PDB entry 5O3R | X-ray diffraction, 1.90 A resolution | chains B and C of the 3 polymer chains in the assembly

== Chain B (and C) ==
Name: Membrane-associated protein slr1513
From: Synechocystis sp. PCC 6803
Notes: chain C of this document is another copy of the same molecule, construct and numbering; everything in this record applies to it too
Reference sequence: P73954 (Y1513_SYNY3); residue numbers follow UniProt; this construct covers 1-110
Sequence (120 residues; each row starts with the number of its first residue):
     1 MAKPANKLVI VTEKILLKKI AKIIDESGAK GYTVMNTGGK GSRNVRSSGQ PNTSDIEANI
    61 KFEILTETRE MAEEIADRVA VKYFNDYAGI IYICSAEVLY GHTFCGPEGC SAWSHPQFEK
Not modelled in the structure: 1, 42-53, 115-120 (chain C: 1, 42-55, 115-120)
Disulfides: C105-C110
Construct notes: expression tag (111-120)
Small-molecule neighbours:
  - adenosine monophosphate (AMP), molecule 1: V11, G38, G39, K40, G41, N59, Y87, A88, G89, I90
  - adenosine monophosphate (AMP), molecule 2: K30, G31, Y32, T33, E63, I64, L65, H102, T103, F104

== Interface between chain B and chain C ==
Pairs across the interface - 39 pairs, chain B then chain C:
  V11(B) with T33(C)
  M35(B) with M35(C), hydrophobic
  N36(B) with M35(C)
  T37(B) with T33(C); V34(C)
  G38(B) with T33(C); V34(C), hydrogen bond (backbone-backbone)
  G39(B) with Y32(C)
  K40(B) with D25(C), salt bridge; G31(C); Y32(C), hydrogen bond (backbone-backbone)
  G41(B) with K30(C)
  I56(B) with Y32(C)
  K61(B) with E63(C), salt bridge
  R69(B) with A2(C); E97(C), salt bridge; L99(C)
  A76(B) with L99(C), hydrophobic; Y100(C)
  D77(B) with Y100(C), hydrogen bond
  A80(B) with Y100(C), hydrophobic
  F84(B) with Y100(C), hydrophobic
  G89(B) with G101(C)
  I90(B) with L65(C), hydrophobic; Y100(C); F104(C), hydrophobic
  I91(B) with V98(C); L99(C), hydrogen bond (backbone-backbone); Y100(C), hydrogen bond (backbone-backbone)
  Y92(B) with K7(C), hydrogen bond; L65(C), hydrophobic; A96(C), hydrophobic; E97(C); V98(C), hydrophobic
  I93(B) with A96(C); E97(C), hydrogen bond (backbone-backbone); L99(C), hydrophobic
  C94(B) with S95(C); A96(C), hydrophobic
Other interface residues (no listed pair), chain B (22 interface residues in all): L8
Other interface residues (no listed pair), chain C (22 interface residues in all): L17, K61, H102

== In short ==
The chain B/chain C interface involves 22 residues from each chain; the contacts include 7 hydrogen bonds and
3 salt bridges. Among the polar pairs are K40(B)-D25(C), K61(B)-E63(C) and R69(B)-E97(C). Chain B binds
adenosine monophosphate.
Both chains are Membrane-associated protein slr1513 (Synechocystis sp. PCC 6803). Entry 5O3R (Carbon
regulatory PII-like protein SbtB from Synechocystis sp. 6803 in complex with AMP) was determined by X-ray
diffraction (same publication as 5O3P, 5O3Q and 5O3S).
